PDB entry 6T48 | X-ray diffraction, 2.17 A resolution | chains A and C of the 4 polymer chains in the assembly

== Chain A ==
Molecule: VP1
Organism: Enterovirus F
Notes: EC 3.4.22.29, 3.6.1.15, 3.4.22.28, 2.7.7.48
Reference sequence: Q2LKZ0 (Q2LKZ0_9ENTO); residues 1-275 here correspond to UniProt positions 559-833 (UniProt number = residue number + 558)
Amino-acid sequence (275 residues; each row starts with the number of its first residue):
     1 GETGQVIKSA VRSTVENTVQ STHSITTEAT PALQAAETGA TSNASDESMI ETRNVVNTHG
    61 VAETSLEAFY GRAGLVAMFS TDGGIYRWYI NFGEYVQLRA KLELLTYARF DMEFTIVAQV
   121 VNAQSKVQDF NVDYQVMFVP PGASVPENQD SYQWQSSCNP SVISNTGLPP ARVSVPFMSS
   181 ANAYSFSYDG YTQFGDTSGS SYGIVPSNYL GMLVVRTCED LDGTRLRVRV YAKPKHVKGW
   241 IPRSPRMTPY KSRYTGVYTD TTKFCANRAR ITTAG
Unresolved in the structure: 1-3, 275
Bound ions: K+ site 1: Thr14, Val15, Asn17, Asn57; K+ site 2: Thr30, Pro31, Leu33 (shared with 2 residues of chain D); K+ site 3: Ser42 (shared with Asp114(C), Gln222(C) of chain C)
Residues lining bound ligands:
  - cysteine (CYS): Met247, Thr248, Pro249
  - cysteine / glycine: Met247, Thr248, Pro249, Phe264, Cys265
  - glycine (GLY): Met247, Phe264, Cys265
  - glutathione (GSH): Leu75, Met78, Tyr95, Asp150, Ser151, Tyr152, Trp154, Gln155, Arg216, Arg229

== Chain C ==
Molecule: VP3
Organism: Enterovirus F
Notes: EC 3.4.22.29, 3.6.1.15, 3.4.22.28, 2.7.7.48
Reference sequence: Q2LKZ0 (Q2LKZ0_9ENTO); residues 1-243 here correspond to UniProt positions 316-558 (UniProt number = residue number + 315)
Amino-acid sequence (243 residues; row label = number of the first residue in the row):
     1 GIPTLYTPGS GQFLTTDDFQ TPCMLPKFQP TPVIDIPGEV KNFLEVVQVE SLVEINNVES
    61 AEGVARYRIP LNVQDAMDGQ IMALRVDPGI DGPMQSTLLG VFTRYYAQWS GSLDFTFMFC
   121 GTFMTTGKVI IAYTPPGGDQ PTNRRQAMLG THVVWDFGLQ SSITLVVPWI SSGHFRGTTL
   181 ENTIYKYRYY EAGYITMWYQ TNMVVPPNFP TTASILMFVA AQPNFSLRIL KDRPDISQEG
   241 ALQ
Sequence notes: conflict Phe102 (Leu417 in Q2LKZ0), Thr103 (His418 in Q2LKZ0), Asn143 (Ala458 in Q2LKZ0), Ala192 (Arg507 in Q2LKZ0), Thr211 (Asn526 in Q2LKZ0), Thr212 (His527 in Q2LKZ0)
Bound ions: K+: Asp114, Gln222 (shared with Ser42(A) of chain A)
Residues lining bound ligands:
  - cysteine (CYS): Arg233, Asp235, Ile236
  - cysteine / glycine: Gln95, Ser96, Arg233, Asp235, Ile236
  - glycine (GLY): Gln95, Ser96, Asp235
  - glutathione (GSH): Gln238, Glu239, Gly240, Ala241

== Chain A / chain C interface ==
Residue-residue contacts - 180 pairs, chain A then chain C:
  Val15(A) - Pro223(C)
  Val15(A) - Asn224(C)
  Val15(A) - Phe225(C)
  Val15(A) - Ser226(C)
  Glu16(A) - Pro223(C)  hydrogen bond (backbone-backbone)
  Glu16(A) - Asn224(C)
  Ala32(A) - Ile163(C)
  Ala32(A) - Thr164(C)  hydrogen bond (backbone-backbone)
  Leu33(A) - Ser162(C)
  Leu33(A) - Ile163(C)  hydrophobic
  Gln34(A) - Gln160(C)
  Gln34(A) - Ser161(C)
  Gln34(A) - Ser162(C)  hydrogen bond (backbone-backbone)
  Gln34(A) - Thr164(C)
  Ala35(A) - Ser162(C)
  Ala36(A) - Met118(C)  hydrophobic
  Ala36(A) - Ser162(C)  hydrogen bond (backbone-side chain)
  Ala36(A) - Phe218(C)  hydrophobic
  Glu37(A) - Met118(C)
  Glu37(A) - Ser161(C)  hydrogen bond
  Thr41(A) - Gln48(C)
  Thr41(A) - Val49(C)
  Thr41(A) - Glu50(C)  hydrogen bond (side chain-backbone)
  Thr41(A) - Asp114(C)
  Ser42(A) - Glu50(C)  hydrogen bond (backbone-side chain)
  Ser42(A) - Asp114(C)
  Ser42(A) - Thr116(C)
  Ser42(A) - Thr164(C)  hydrogen bond
  Ala44(A) - Gln222(C)  hydrogen bond (backbone-side chain)
  Asp46(A) - Ser112(C)  hydrogen bond
  Asp46(A) - Val166(C)
  Asp46(A) - Gln222(C)  hydrogen bond
  Asp46(A) - Asn224(C)
  Met49(A) - Thr164(C)
  Met49(A) - Val166(C)  hydrophobic
  Ile50(A) - Thr151(C)
  Ile50(A) - Pro168(C)  hydrophobic
  His59(A) - Ser110(C)
  His59(A) - His174(C)  hydrogen bond
  His59(A) - Phe175(C)
  Gly60(A) - Ser226(C)
  Val61(A) - Asn42(C)  hydrogen bond (backbone-side chain)
  Val61(A) - Leu44(C)  hydrophobic
  Glu63(A) - Tyr106(C)  hydrogen bond (backbone-side chain)
  Glu63(A) - Arg228(C)
  Glu63(A) - Ile229(C)  hydrogen bond (side chain-backbone)
  Thr64(A) - Asn42(C)  hydrogen bond
  Thr64(A) - Phe43(C)  hydrogen bond (backbone-backbone)
  Thr64(A) - Leu44(C)
  Thr64(A) - Tyr106(C)
  Thr64(A) - Leu227(C)
  Ser65(A) - Lys41(C)
  Ser65(A) - Asn42(C)
  Leu66(A) - Val40(C)
  Leu66(A) - Lys41(C)  hydrogen bond (backbone-backbone)
  Leu66(A) - Phe43(C)  hydrophobic
  Phe69(A) - Phe43(C)  hydrophobic
  Phe69(A) - Tyr105(C)  hydrophobic
  Phe69(A) - Tyr106(C)
  Phe69(A) - Leu230(C)
  Tyr70(A) - Phe43(C)
  Arg72(A) - Thr15(C)
  Arg72(A) - Thr16(C)
  Arg72(A) - Leu230(C)
  Ala73(A) - Phe13(C)  hydrophobic
  Ala73(A) - Thr15(C)  hydrogen bond (backbone-backbone)
  Gly93(A) - Leu242(C)
  Glu94(A) - Gln238(C)  hydrogen bond (backbone-side chain)
  Glu94(A) - Leu242(C)
  Tyr95(A) - Gln238(C)
  Val96(A) - Ile236(C)  hydrophobic
  Val96(A) - Ser237(C)
  Val96(A) - Gln238(C)  hydrogen bond (backbone-side chain)
  Val96(A) - Leu242(C)  hydrophobic
  Gln97(A) - Asp232(C)  hydrogen bond
  Arg99(A) - Leu242(C)
  Ala100(A) - Ile236(C)  hydrophobic
  Lys101(A) - Tyr105(C)
  Leu104(A) - Phe102(C)  hydrophobic
  Leu105(A) - Val40(C)  hydrophobic
  Arg109(A) - Pro30(C)
  Arg109(A) - Thr31(C)  hydrogen bond (side chain-backbone)
  Arg109(A) - Pro32(C)  hydrogen bond (side chain-backbone)
  Arg109(A) - Val33(C)
  Glu113(A) - Asp17(C)
  Glu113(A) - Phe19(C)
  Thr115(A) - Phe13(C)
  Phe138(A) - Met24(C)  hydrophobic
  Pro160(A) - Met24(C)  hydrophobic
  Pro169(A) - Gly11(C)
  Pro170(A) - Gly11(C)
  Arg172(A) - Phe13(C)
  Arg172(A) - Asp17(C)  salt bridge
  Arg172(A) - Phe19(C)
  Arg172(A) - Thr21(C)
  Val173(A) - Pro22(C)
  Ser174(A) - Thr21(C)  hydrogen bond
  Ser174(A) - Pro22(C)  hydrogen bond (backbone-backbone)
  Ser174(A) - Cys23(C)
  Ser174(A) - Met24(C)  hydrogen bond (backbone-backbone)
  Pro176(A) - Cys23(C)
  Pro176(A) - Phe28(C)  hydrophobic
  Phe177(A) - Phe28(C)
  Phe177(A) - Pro30(C)
  Phe177(A) - Thr31(C)
  Met178(A) - Leu25(C)  hydrophobic
  Met178(A) - Phe28(C)  hydrophobic
  Ser179(A) - Thr31(C)
  Ser180(A) - Thr31(C)
  Ala181(A) - Thr31(C)  hydrogen bond (backbone-side chain)
  Asn182(A) - Thr31(C)
  Asn182(A) - Pro32(C)  hydrogen bond (side chain-backbone)
  Asn182(A) - Ile34(C)
  Tyr231(A) - Phe13(C)  hydrophobic
  Lys233(A) - Asp17(C)  salt bridge
  Lys238(A) - Val33(C)
  Lys238(A) - Glu39(C)  salt bridge
  Gly239(A) - Glu39(C)
  Gly239(A) - Val40(C)  hydrogen bond (backbone-backbone)
  Trp240(A) - Ile36(C)  hydrogen bond (side chain-backbone)
  Trp240(A) - Pro37(C)
  Trp240(A) - Gly38(C)
  Trp240(A) - Glu39(C)
  Ile241(A) - Pro37(C)
  Ile241(A) - Gly38(C)  hydrogen bond (backbone-backbone)
  Pro242(A) - Val46(C)  hydrophobic
  Pro245(A) - Leu98(C)
  Pro245(A) - Val101(C)  hydrophobic
  Arg246(A) - Arg233(C)  hydrogen bond (backbone-side chain)
  Met247(A) - Ser96(C)
  Met247(A) - Val101(C)  hydrophobic
  Met247(A) - Arg233(C)  hydrogen bond
  Tyr250(A) - Leu242(C)  hydrophobic
  Lys251(A) - Leu242(C)
  Ser252(A) - Leu242(C)
  Ser252(A) - Gln243(C)
  Arg253(A) - Leu242(C)
  Arg253(A) - Gln243(C)  hydrogen bond (backbone-backbone)
  Thr262(A) - Glu62(C)
  Thr262(A) - Gly63(C)  hydrogen bond (backbone-backbone)
  Thr262(A) - Arg66(C)
  Lys263(A) - Glu54(C)
  Lys263(A) - Arg66(C)
  Phe264(A) - Glu54(C)  hydrogen bond (backbone-side chain)
  Phe264(A) - Tyr67(C)
  Phe264(A) - Ser96(C)
  Cys265(A) - Glu54(C)  hydrogen bond (backbone-side chain)
  Cys265(A) - Asn57(C)
  Cys265(A) - Arg66(C)  hydrogen bond (backbone-side chain)
  Cys265(A) - Gly92(C)
  Cys265(A) - Pro93(C)
  Cys265(A) - Gln95(C)
  Ala266(A) - Asn57(C)  hydrogen bond (backbone-side chain)
  Asn267(A) - Asn57(C)
  Asn267(A) - Val58(C)
  Asn267(A) - Glu59(C)  hydrogen bond
  Asn267(A) - Arg66(C)  hydrogen bond
  Arg268(A) - Ile55(C)  hydrogen bond (side chain-backbone)
  Arg268(A) - Asn57(C)  hydrogen bond
  Arg268(A) - Val58(C)
  Arg268(A) - Ala83(C)  hydrogen bond (side chain-backbone)
  Arg270(A) - Val58(C)
  Ile271(A) - Ile55(C)
  Ile271(A) - Asn56(C)
  Ile271(A) - Val58(C)
  Ile271(A) - Pro70(C)
  Ile271(A) - Ile81(C)
  Ile271(A) - Met82(C)
  Ile271(A) - Ala83(C)  hydrogen bond (backbone-backbone)
  Thr272(A) - Gln80(C)  hydrogen bond (backbone-side chain)
  Thr272(A) - Ile81(C)
  Thr272(A) - Met82(C)
  Thr272(A) - Ala83(C)
  Thr272(A) - Gln140(C)  hydrogen bond (backbone-side chain)
  Thr273(A) - Gln140(C)
  Ala274(A) - Ala83(C)
  Ala274(A) - Leu84(C)
  Ala274(A) - Arg85(C)
  Ala274(A) - Gln140(C)  hydrogen bond (backbone-side chain)
  Ala274(A) - Tyr194(C)  hydrophobic
Interface residues without a listed pair, chain A (88 interface residues in all): Thr18, Ser45, Asn57, Ala68, Tyr107, Val117, Val175, Lys235, Tyr254, Ala269
Interface residues without a listed pair, chain C (94 interface residues in all): Asp18, Ile69, Val153, Ala220

== Summary ==
88 residues of chain A and 94 residues of chain C are in contact; the contacts include 49 hydrogen bonds and 3
salt bridges. Among the polar pairs are Arg172(A)-Asp17(C), Lys233(A)-Asp17(C) and Lys238(A)-Glu39(C).
Cysteine, glutathione and glycine are bound between chain A and chain C.
Here chain A is VP1 and chain C is VP3, both from Enterovirus F. Entry 6T48 (Bovine enterovirus F3 in complex
with glutathione and a Cysteinylglycine dipeptide) was determined by X-ray diffraction together with 6T40 and
6T4C from the same study.
